Entry 6KMU (X-ray diffraction, 2.10 A resolution); this record covers chains A and B.

== Chain A ==
Molecule: Caspase-4
Organism: Mus musculus
Notes: EC 3.4.22.64
UniProt: P70343 (CASP4_MOUSE); residues 102-285 here = UniProt positions 102-285
Sequence (184 residues; each row starts with the number of its first residue):
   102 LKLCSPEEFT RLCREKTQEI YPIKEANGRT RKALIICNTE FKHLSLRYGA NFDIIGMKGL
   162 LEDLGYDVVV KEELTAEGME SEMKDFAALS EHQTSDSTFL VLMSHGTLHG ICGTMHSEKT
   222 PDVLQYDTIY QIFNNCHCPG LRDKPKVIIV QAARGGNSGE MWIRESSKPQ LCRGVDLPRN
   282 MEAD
Unresolved in the structure: 266-277
Sequence notes: engineered mutation A254 (Cys in P70343)
UniProt features mapped onto this chain:
  - active site: H206
  - site: D285 (Cleavage)
  - mutagenesis: D277 (D277N: Impaired NLRP6 inflammasome-dependent activation and release of IL1B and IL18), D285 (D285A: Loss of autocatalytic processing and subsequent activation; D285N: Impaired NLRP6 inflammasome-dependent activation and release of IL1B and IL18)

== Chain B ==
Molecule: Caspase-4
Organism: Mus musculus
Notes: EC 3.4.22.64
UniProt: P70343 (CASP4_MOUSE); residues 288-373 here = UniProt positions 288-373
Sequence (86 residues; numbered 288 to 373; the number before each row is that of its first residue):
   288 KLSHVEKDFI AFYSTTPHHL SYRDKTGGSY FITRLISCFR KHACSCHLFD IFLKVQQSFE
   348 KASIHSQMPT IDRATLTRYF YLFPGN
UniProt features mapped onto this chain:
  - modified residue: R310 (Microbial infection: ADP-riboxanated arginine)
  - mutagenesis: L289 (L289K: Does not promote ability to cleave IL18), R310 (R310A: Abolished ability to cleave Gasdermin-D (GSDMD))

== How chain A and chain B interact ==
Pairs across the interface (146):
  L102(A) - F326(B)
  L102(A) - R327(B)
  L102(A) - A330(B)  hydrophobic
  L102(A) - P371(B)  hydrophobic
  K103(A) - R327(B)
  K103(A) - K328(B)
  K103(A) - C331(B)
  K103(A) - P371(B)
  L104(A) - C331(B)
  L104(A) - P371(B)
  L104(A) - G372(B)
  C105(A) - C331(B)
  C105(A) - P371(B)  hydrogen bond (backbone-backbone)
  C105(A) - N373(B)  hydrogen bond (backbone-side chain)
  P107(A) - N373(B)
  E109(A) - C331(B)
  F110(A) - F370(B)  hydrophobic
  F110(A) - N373(B)
  L113(A) - Y368(B)  hydrophobic
  L113(A) - F370(B)  hydrophobic
  T118(A) - R365(B)
  Q119(A) - R365(B)  hydrogen bond (backbone-side chain)
  E120(A) - R365(B)
  E120(A) - Y366(B)  hydrogen bond (backbone-backbone)
  I121(A) - R365(B)  hydrogen bond (backbone-side chain)
  I121(A) - Y366(B)
  I121(A) - Y368(B)  hydrophobic
  I121(A) - F370(B)  hydrophobic
  Y122(A) - D295(B)  hydrogen bond
  Y122(A) - L363(B)
  Y122(A) - T364(B)  hydrogen bond (side chain-backbone)
  Y122(A) - R365(B)
  Y122(A) - Y366(B)  hydrogen bond (backbone-backbone)
  I124(A) - F367(B)  hydrophobic
  I124(A) - Y368(B)
  I124(A) - F370(B)  hydrophobic
  A127(A) - N373(B)
  R130(A) - N373(B)  hydrogen bond (side chain-backbone)
  R148(A) - R310(B)
  Y149(A) - R310(B)  hydrogen bond (backbone-side chain)
  Y149(A) - K312(B)
  G150(A) - K312(B)
  G150(A) - G315(B)
  F153(A) - K312(B)
  F153(A) - G314(B)
  F153(A) - G315(B)
  D154(A) - G315(B)
  D154(A) - S316(B)  hydrogen bond (side chain-backbone)
  D154(A) - I319(B)
  G157(A) - I323(B)
  M158(A) - I319(B)  hydrophobic
  M158(A) - I323(B)  hydrophobic
  G160(A) - R327(B)
  L161(A) - F326(B)  hydrophobic
  L161(A) - R327(B)
  D164(A) - R327(B)  salt bridge
  L165(A) - L369(B)  hydrophobic
  Y167(A) - F367(B)
  Y167(A) - L369(B)
  S198(A) - F367(B)
  L209(A) - H305(B)
  Y227(A) - Y300(B)
  D228(A) - R360(B)  salt bridge
  Y231(A) - E293(B)
  Y231(A) - F296(B)  hydrophobic
  Y231(A) - A298(B)
  Y231(A) - R360(B)
  F234(A) - F296(B)
  N235(A) - V292(B)
  N235(A) - F296(B)
  N236(A) - H291(B)  hydrogen bond (side chain-backbone)
  N236(A) - V292(B)  hydrogen bond (backbone-backbone)
  D244(A) - K294(B)  salt bridge
  D244(A) - D295(B)
  K245(A) - D295(B)
  P246(A) - D295(B)
  P246(A) - F367(B)  hydrophobic
  K247(A) - K294(B)
  K247(A) - D295(B)  hydrogen bond (backbone-backbone)
  K247(A) - F296(B)
  K247(A) - I297(B)  hydrogen bond (backbone-backbone)
  V248(A) - I297(B)
  V248(A) - L335(B)  hydrophobic
  V248(A) - F339(B)  hydrophobic
  V248(A) - F367(B)  hydrophobic
  I249(A) - I297(B)  hydrogen bond (backbone-backbone)
  I249(A) - A298(B)
  I249(A) - F299(B)  hydrogen bond (backbone-backbone)
  I250(A) - F299(B)
  I250(A) - F318(B)  hydrophobic
  I250(A) - L322(B)  hydrophobic
  I250(A) - F339(B)  hydrophobic
  V251(A) - F299(B)  hydrogen bond (backbone-backbone)
  V251(A) - Y300(B)
  V251(A) - S301(B)  hydrogen bond (backbone-backbone)
  V251(A) - F318(B)
  Q252(A) - S301(B)
  Q252(A) - S308(B)  hydrogen bond
  Q252(A) - Y309(B)
  Q252(A) - S316(B)  hydrogen bond
  Q252(A) - F318(B)
  Q252(A) - I319(B)
  A253(A) - S301(B)  hydrogen bond (backbone-side chain)
  A253(A) - S308(B)
  A254(A) - H306(B)
  A254(A) - L307(B)  hydrophobic
  A254(A) - S308(B)
  R255(A) - Y300(B)
  R255(A) - T302(B)  hydrogen bond (side chain-backbone)
  R255(A) - T303(B)
  R255(A) - P304(B)
  R255(A) - H305(B)  hydrogen bond (backbone-backbone)
  R255(A) - H306(B)  hydrogen bond (backbone-backbone)
  R255(A) - T357(B)
  G256(A) - H305(B)
  G256(A) - H306(B)
  G256(A) - L307(B)
  G257(A) - H305(B)
  G257(A) - L307(B)
  N258(A) - H305(B)  hydrogen bond (backbone-backbone)
  N258(A) - H306(B)
  N258(A) - L307(B)  hydrogen bond (backbone-backbone)
  S259(A) - H306(B)
  G260(A) - H306(B)
  G260(A) - S353(B)
  E261(A) - S350(B)
  E261(A) - I351(B)
  E261(A) - H352(B)
  E261(A) - S353(B)  hydrogen bond (side chain-backbone)
  L278(A) - H352(B)
  P279(A) - H352(B)
  R280(A) - K312(B)
  N281(A) - R310(B)
  N281(A) - D311(B)
  N281(A) - K312(B)  hydrogen bond (backbone-backbone)
  N281(A) - T313(B)
  M282(A) - R310(B)
  M282(A) - Y317(B)
  M282(A) - H352(B)
  E283(A) - Y309(B)
  E283(A) - R310(B)  salt bridge
  E283(A) - K312(B)  salt bridge
  A284(A) - S308(B)
  A284(A) - R310(B)
  D285(A) - S308(B)  hydrogen bond (backbone-backbone)
  D285(A) - R310(B)  salt bridge
Also at the interface, not in a pair above, chain A (74 interface residues in all): S106, K117, P123, E126, R132, L147, A151, F200, M204, H206, C237, W263
Also at the interface, not in a pair above, chain B (58 interface residues in all): S290, D359, T362

== In short ==
74 residues of chain A and 58 residues of chain B are in contact, with 30 hydrogen bonds and 6 salt bridges.
Among the polar pairs are D164(A)-R327(B), D228(A)-R360(B) and D244(A)-K294(B).
Chain A is Caspase-4 and chain B is Caspase-4, both from Mus musculus; the structure, P22/P10 complex of
caspase-11 mutant C254A, was determined by X-ray diffraction, deposited together with 6KMT, 6KMV, 6KMZ, 6KN0
and 6KN1.
